8EFV - chains B and G of the 8 polymer chains in the assembly; structure by electron microscopy, 2.97 A resolution.

Chain B:
Molecule: Holliday junction ATP-dependent DNA helicase RuvB
Organism: Thermus thermophilus HB8
Notes: EC 3.6.4.12
UniProt: Q5SL87 (RUVB_THET8); residues 1-324 here = UniProt positions 1-324
Sequence (324 residues; each row starts with the number of its first residue):
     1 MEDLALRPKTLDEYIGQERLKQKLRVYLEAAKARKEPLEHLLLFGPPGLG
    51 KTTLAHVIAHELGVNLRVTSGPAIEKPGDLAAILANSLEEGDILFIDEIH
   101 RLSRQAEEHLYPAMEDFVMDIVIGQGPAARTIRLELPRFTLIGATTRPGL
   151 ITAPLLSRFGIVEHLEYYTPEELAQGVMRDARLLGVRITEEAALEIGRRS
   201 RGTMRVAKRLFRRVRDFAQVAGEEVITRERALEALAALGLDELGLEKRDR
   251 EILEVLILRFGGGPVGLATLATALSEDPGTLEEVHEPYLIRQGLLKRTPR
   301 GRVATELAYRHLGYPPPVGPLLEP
Disordered / not traced: 1, 75-76, 318-324
Small-molecule neighbours:
  - ATP-gamma-S (AGS; phosphothiophosphoric acid-adenylate ester), molecule 1: Leu4, Ala5, Leu6, Arg7, Pro8, Glu13, Tyr14, Ile15, Gly16, Pro47, Gly48, Leu49, Gly50, Lys51, Thr52, Thr53, Thr146, Tyr168, Met204, Arg205, Lys208
  - ATP-gamma-S (AGS), molecule 2: Glu115, Pro154, Arg158
Curated features (UniProtKB/Swiss-Prot):
  - binding site (ATP): Tyr14, Ile15, Gly48, Lys51, Thr52, Thr53, Asp97, Thr146, Tyr168, Arg205
  - binding site (Mg(2+)): Thr52
  - binding site (DNA): Arg297, Arg302
  - mutagenesis: Tyr309 (Y309R: Suitable for crystallization)
What the authors report for this chain:
  - self-association interface (contacts with another copy of this molecule); pairs are residue here / residue on that copy: Arg34-Asp216 (salt bridge), Glu115-Arg205 (salt bridge), Asp116-Arg7 (salt bridge), Arg147-Asp277 (salt bridge)
  - binding site for the 49-nt DNA strand (chain G): Arg101, Arg104, Arg300
  - binding site for ATP-gamma-S: Arg7, Tyr14, Ile15, Lys51, Arg158, Tyr168, Arg205
  - catalytic residues: Arg158
  - catalytic residues: Glu115, Asp116 (proposed by the authors, not directly observed)

Chain G:
Molecule: 49-nt DNA strand
Sequence (49 nucleotides; each row starts with the number of its first residue; numbers below 1 keep their minus sign (DA-27 is residue -27)):
   -27 AGAATCTGCCGAGAGACCGAGCAGAATTCTATGTGTTTACCAAGCGCTG
Disordered / not traced: -27 to 0

Chain B / chain G interface:
Residue-residue contacts (6):
  Arg101(B) with DT8(G), salt bridge to the phosphate
  Arg104(B) with DT6(G), salt bridge to the phosphate; DG7(G), salt bridge to the phosphate
  Arg147(B) with DT8(G), salt bridge to the phosphate
  Arg300(B) with DC17(G), phosphate contact; DG18(G), salt bridge to the phosphate
Interface residues without a listed pair, chain B (6 interface residues in all): Gln105, Leu150
Interface residues without a listed pair, chain G (6 interface residues in all): DG5

Overview:
The chain B/chain G interface involves 6 residues from each chain; the contacts include 5 salt bridges. Polar
pairs include Arg101(B)-DT8(G), Arg104(B)-DT6(G) and Arg104(B)-DG7(G). Chain B binds ATP-gamma-S. From the
paper: catalytic residues Arg158(B), Glu115(B) and Asp116(B); a binding site for ATP-gamma-S at Arg7(B),
Tyr14(B) and Ile15(B) among others.
Chain B is Holliday junction ATP-dependent DNA helicase RuvB (Thermus thermophilus HB8) and chain G is a 49-nt
DNA strand; the structure, Structure of single homo-hexameric Holliday junction ATP-dependent DNA helicase
RuvB motor, was determined by electron microscopy, deposited together with 8EFY and 8GH8.
